5YRV - chains A and B of the 6 polymer chains in the assembly; structure by X-ray diffraction, 1.55 A resolution.

Chain A:
Protein: Diol dehydrase alpha subunit
Organism: Klebsiella oxytoca
Notes: EC 4.2.1.28
UniProtKB: Q59470 (Q59470_KLEOX); numbering as in UniProt (aligned over 1-554)
Chain sequence (554 residues; row label = number of the first residue in the row):
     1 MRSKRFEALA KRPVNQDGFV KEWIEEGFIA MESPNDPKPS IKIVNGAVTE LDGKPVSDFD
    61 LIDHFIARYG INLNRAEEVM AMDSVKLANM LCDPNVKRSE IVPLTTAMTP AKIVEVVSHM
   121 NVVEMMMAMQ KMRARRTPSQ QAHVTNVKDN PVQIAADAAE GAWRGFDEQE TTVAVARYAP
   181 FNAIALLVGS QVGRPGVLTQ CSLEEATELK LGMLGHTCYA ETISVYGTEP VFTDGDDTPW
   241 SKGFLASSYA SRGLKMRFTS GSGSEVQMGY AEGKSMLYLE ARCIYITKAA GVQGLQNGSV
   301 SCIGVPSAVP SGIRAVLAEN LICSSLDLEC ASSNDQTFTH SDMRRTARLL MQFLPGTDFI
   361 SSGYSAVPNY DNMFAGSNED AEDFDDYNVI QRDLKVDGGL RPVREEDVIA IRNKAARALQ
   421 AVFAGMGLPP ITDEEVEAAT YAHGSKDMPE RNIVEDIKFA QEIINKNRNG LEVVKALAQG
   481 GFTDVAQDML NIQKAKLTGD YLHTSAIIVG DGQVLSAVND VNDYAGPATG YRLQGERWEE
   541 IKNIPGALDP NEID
Disordered / not traced: 552-554
Bound ions: Ca2+: Gln141, Glu170, Glu221, Gln296, Ser362 (together with s-1,2-propanediol); K+ site 1: Leu203, Glu205, Glu208, Thr222; K+ site 2: Gly261, Ser264, Glu265, Glu280
Small-molecule neighbours:
  - 5'-deoxyadenosine (5AD): Ser202, Thr222, Ser224, Val225, Tyr226, Thr259, Ser260, Gly261, Ser264, Gln296, Ser299, Val300, Ser301, Cys302, Phe374
  - cobalamin (B12): Thr172, Val173, Ala174, Val175, Ala176, Ser202, Leu203, Glu204, Glu205, Thr222, Ser224, Tyr226, Asp234, Gly235, Gln267, Met268, Ser301, Cys302, Gln336, Met373, Phe374, Ala375
  - s-1,2-propanediol (PGO): Gln141, His143, Glu170, Glu221, Thr222, Gln296, Val300, Ser301, Asp335, Gln336, Ser362, Gly363, Phe374

Chain B:
Protein: Diol dehydrase beta subunit
Organism: Klebsiella oxytoca
Notes: EC 4.2.1.28
UniProtKB: Q59471 (Q59471_KLEOX); residues 46-224 here = UniProt positions 46-224
Chain sequence (200 residues; row label = number of the first residue in the row):
    25 MSSHHHHHHS AALEVLFQGP GGFLTEVGEA RQGTQQDEVI IAVGPAFGLA QTVNIVGIPH
    85 KSILREVIAG IEEEGIKARV IRCFKSSDVA FVAVEGNRLS GSGISIGIQS KGTTVIHQQG
   145 LPPLSNLELF PQAPLLTLET YRQIGKNAAR YAKRESPQPV PTLNDQMARP KYQAKSAILH
   205 IKETKYVVTG KNPQELRVAL
Disordered / not traced: 25-42
Differences from the reference sequence: expression tag (25-45)
Small-molecule neighbours: cobalamin (B12): Ile79, Asp112, Val113, Ala114, Lys135, Thr137, Val139, Leu148, Asn150, Leu153, Pro155, Gln156, Ala157, Pro158, Asn188, Ala192, Arg193, Tyr196, Gln197, Ser200

How chain A and chain B interact:
Contacting residue pairs (70; chain A residue first):
  Gln16(A) - Lys195(B)
  Asp17(A) - Pro194(B)
  Gly18(A) - Pro194(B)  hydrogen bond (backbone-backbone)
  Glu26(A) - Ile205(B)
  Glu26(A) - Lys209(B)  salt bridge
  Phe28(A) - Ile202(B)  hydrophobic
  Val147(A) - Thr186(B)  hydrogen bond (backbone-side chain)
  Val147(A) - Asn188(B)
  Ala174(A) - Thr186(B)
  Val175(A) - Pro183(B)  hydrophobic
  Arg177(A) - Leu151(B)  hydrogen bond (side chain-backbone)
  Arg177(A) - Tyr175(B)  hydrogen bond
  Glu204(A) - Pro146(B)
  Glu204(A) - Leu148(B)
  Glu204(A) - Ser149(B)
  Asp234(A) - Ser110(B)  hydrogen bond
  Asp234(A) - Asp112(B)
  Asp234(A) - Phe115(B)
  Gly235(A) - Leu148(B)
  Asp236(A) - Phe115(B)
  Asp236(A) - Pro147(B)
  Asp236(A) - Leu148(B)
  Val266(A) - Ala201(B)
  Val266(A) - Ile205(B)
  Gln267(A) - Gln197(B)  hydrogen bond
  Gln267(A) - Ser200(B)  hydrogen bond
  Gln267(A) - Ala201(B)
  Gln267(A) - His204(B)
  Met268(A) - His204(B)
  Gly269(A) - His204(B)
  Gly269(A) - Ile205(B)
  Gly269(A) - Thr208(B)
  Tyr270(A) - Thr208(B)
  Tyr270(A) - Val211(B)
  Ser301(A) - Arg193(B)  hydrogen bond (backbone-side chain)
  Ser301(A) - Gln197(B)  hydrogen bond (backbone-side chain)
  Cys302(A) - Gln197(B)
  Ile303(A) - Gln197(B)
  Gly304(A) - Gln197(B)  hydrogen bond (backbone-side chain)
  Gly304(A) - Ala198(B)
  Val305(A) - Gln197(B)
  Gln336(A) - Arg193(B)  hydrogen bond
  Thr337(A) - Gln190(B)  hydrogen bond (side chain-backbone)
  Thr337(A) - Met191(B)
  Thr337(A) - Arg193(B)  hydrogen bond (backbone-side chain)
  Thr337(A) - Pro194(B)
  Phe338(A) - Pro194(B)
  Thr339(A) - Met191(B)
  Thr339(A) - Pro194(B)
  His340(A) - Met191(B)
  His340(A) - Pro194(B)
  His340(A) - Lys195(B)  hydrogen bond
  Asn369(A) - Asn188(B)
  Asn369(A) - Gln190(B)
  Tyr370(A) - Asn188(B)  hydrogen bond (backbone-side chain)
  Tyr370(A) - Gln190(B)
  Asn372(A) - Asn188(B)  hydrogen bond (backbone-side chain)
  Met373(A) - Thr186(B)
  Phe374(A) - Arg193(B)  hydrogen bond (backbone-side chain)
  Ala375(A) - Gln156(B)
  Ala375(A) - Asn188(B)
  Ala375(A) - Gln190(B)
  Ala375(A) - Arg193(B)  hydrogen bond (backbone-side chain)
  Gly376(A) - Gln190(B)
  Gly376(A) - Arg193(B)  hydrogen bond (backbone-side chain)
  Ile453(A) - Gln182(B)
  Ile453(A) - Pro183(B)
  Val454(A) - Ser180(B)
  Val454(A) - Pro181(B)
  Val454(A) - Gln182(B)
Other interface residues (no listed pair), chain A (45 interface residues in all): Val20, Trp23, Ala176, Thr207, Thr233, Ala308, Asp371, Ile457
Other interface residues (no listed pair), chain B (35 interface residues in all): Ser111, Asn150, Glu152, Asp189

In short:
45 residues of chain A and 35 residues of chain B are in contact, with 19 hydrogen bonds and 1 salt bridge.
Polar contacts include Glu26(A)-Lys209(B), Val147(A)-Thr186(B) and Arg177(A)-Leu151(B). Cobalamin is bound
between chain A and chain B. Ligands of chain A: s-1,2-propanediol and 5'-deoxyadenosine.
Chain A is Diol dehydrase alpha subunit and chain B is Diol dehydrase beta subunit, both from Klebsiella
oxytoca; the structure, Diol dehydratase, AdoCbl/1,2-propanediol, anaerobically-prepared crystal, was
determined by X-ray diffraction together with 5YRT, 5YSH, 5YSN and 5YSR from the same study.
